4GLS - chains B and G of the 8 polymer chains in the assembly; structure by X-ray diffraction, 1.60 A resolution.

[Chain B]
Protein: D- Vascular endothelial growth factor-A
Sequence (102 residues; numbered 1 to 102; the number before each row is that of its first residue):
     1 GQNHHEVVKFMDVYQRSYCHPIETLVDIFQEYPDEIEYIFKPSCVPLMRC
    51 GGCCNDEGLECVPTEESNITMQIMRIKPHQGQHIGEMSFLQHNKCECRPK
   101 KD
Not modelled in the structure: 1-5, 101-102
Disulfides: Cys-19/Cys-61, Cys-50/Cys-95, Cys-54/Cys-97
Modified positions: Gln-2, Gln-15, Gln-30, Gln-72, Gln-80, Gln-82, Gln-91 (D-glutamine; DGN); Asn-3, Asn-55, Asn-68, Asn-93 (D-asparagine; DSG); His-4, His-5, His-20, His-79, His-83, His-92 (D-histidine; DHI); Glu-6, Glu-23, Glu-31, Glu-35, Glu-37, Glu-57, Glu-60, Glu-65, Glu-66, Glu-86, Glu-96 (D-glutamic acid; DGL); Val-7, Val-8, Val-13, Val-26, Val-45, Val-62 (D-valine; DVA); Lys-9, Lys-41, Lys-77, Lys-94, Lys-100, Lys-101 (D-lysine; DLY); Phe-10, Phe-29, Phe-40, Phe-89 (D-phenylalanine; DPN); Met-11, Met-48, Met-71, Met-74, Met-87 (D-methionine; MED); Asp-12, Asp-27, Asp-34, Asp-56, Asp-102 (D-aspartic acid; DAS); Tyr-14, Tyr-18, Tyr-32, Tyr-38 (D-tyrosine; DTY); Arg-16, Arg-49, Arg-75, Arg-98 (D-arginine; DAR); Ser-17, Ser-43, Ser-67, Ser-88 (D-serine; DSN); Cys-19, Cys-44, Cys-50, Cys-53, Cys-54, Cys-61, Cys-95, Cys-97 (D-cysteine; DCY); Pro-21, Pro-33, Pro-42, Pro-46, Pro-63, Pro-78, Pro-99 (D-proline; DPR); Ile-22, Ile-28, Ile-36, Ile-39, Ile-69, Ile-73, Ile-76, Ile-84 (D-isoleucine; DIL); Thr-24, Thr-64, Thr-70 (D-threonine; DTH); Leu-25, Leu-47, Leu-59, Leu-90 (D-leucine; DLE)

[Chain G]
Protein: L- RFX001
Sequence (56 residues; row label = number of the first residue in the row):
     1 TYKLILNGKTLKGETTTEAVDVFDAFDVFFVYAASNFSDFDDWTYDDATK
    51 TFTVTE

[How chain B and chain G interact]
Contacting residue pairs - 13 pairs, chain B then chain G:
  Phe-10(B) with Phe-26(G); Trp-43(G)
  Met-11(B) with Trp-43(G); Tyr-45(G); Phe-52(G)
  Tyr-14(B) with Phe-23(G); Phe-26(G)
  Gln-15(B) with Val-22(G); Phe-23(G)
  Tyr-18(B) with Phe-23(G)
  Asn-55(B) with Phe-23(G); Phe-26(G); Asp-27(G)
Also at the interface, not in a pair above, chain G (8 interface residues in all): Thr-44

[Summary]
6 residues of chain B face 8 of chain G across their interface.
Here chain B is D- Vascular endothelial growth factor-A and chain G is L- RFX001. Entry 4GLS (Crystal
Structure of Chemically Synthesized Heterochiral {D-Protein Antagonist plus VEGF-A} Protein Complex in space
group P21) was determined by X-ray diffraction (same publication as 4GLN and 4GLU).
